5YKG - chains A and C of the 8 polymer chains in the assembly; structure by electron microscopy, 4.57 A resolution (low resolution: residue-level contacts below are approximate; hydrogen-bond / salt-bridge calls are withheld).

== Chain A (and C) ==
Molecule: ATP-sensitive inward rectifier potassium channel 11
Source organism: Mus musculus
Notes: chain C of this document is another copy of the same molecule, construct and numbering; everything in this record applies to it too
UniProtKB: Q61743 (KCJ11_MOUSE); numbering as in UniProt (aligned over 1-390)
Chain sequence (390 residues; each row starts with the number of its first residue):
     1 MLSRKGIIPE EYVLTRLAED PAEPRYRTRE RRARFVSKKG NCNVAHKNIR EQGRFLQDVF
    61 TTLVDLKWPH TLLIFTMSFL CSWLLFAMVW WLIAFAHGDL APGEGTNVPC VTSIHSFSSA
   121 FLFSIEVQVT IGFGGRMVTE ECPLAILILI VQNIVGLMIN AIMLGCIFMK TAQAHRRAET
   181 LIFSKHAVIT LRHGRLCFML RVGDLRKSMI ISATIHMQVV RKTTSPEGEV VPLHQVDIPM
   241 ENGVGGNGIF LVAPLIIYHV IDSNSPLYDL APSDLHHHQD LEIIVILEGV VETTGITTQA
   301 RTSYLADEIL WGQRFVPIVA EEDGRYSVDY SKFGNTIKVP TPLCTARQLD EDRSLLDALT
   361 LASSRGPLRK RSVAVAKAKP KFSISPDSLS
Unresolved in the structure: 1-31, 357-390
Curated features (UniProtKB/Swiss-Prot):
  - motif: T130 to G135 (Selectivity filter)
  - binding site (ATP): N48, R50, Y330
  - binding site (K(+)): T130, F133
  - binding site (a 1,2-diacyl-sn-glycero-3-phospho-(1D-myo-inositol-4,5-bisphosphate)): R176
  - site: N160 (Role in the control of polyamine-mediated channel gating and in the blocking by intracellular magnesium)
  - modified residue: T341 (Phosphothreonine), S385 (Phosphoserine)
Disulfide bonds: C110-C142
Residues lining bound ligands:
  - ATP-gamma-S (AGS; phosphothiophosphoric acid-adenylate ester), molecule 1: N48, I49, R50
  - ATP-gamma-S (AGS), molecule 2: I182, F183, S184, K185, L205, Y330, S331, F333, G334

== Chain A / chain C interface ==
Pairs across the interface (82; chain A residue first):
  A33(A) - G324(C)
  A33(A) - R325(C)
  A33(A) - Y326(C)
  R34(A) - Y326(C)
  F35(A) - V252(C)
  C42(A) - V252(C)
  N43(A) - R325(C)
  V44(A) - Y326(C)
  A45(A) - R325(C)
  A45(A) - Y326(C)
  A45(A) - V328(C)
  H46(A) - V252(C)
  H46(A) - V328(C)
  H46(A) - Y330(C)
  K47(A) - S327(C)
  K47(A) - V328(C)
  K47(A) - Y330(C)
  N48(A) - D329(C)
  N48(A) - Y330(C)
  N48(A) - S331(C)
  D58(A) - R176(C)
  F60(A) - W68(C)
  T61(A) - T171(C)
  F123(A) - F133(C)
  V127(A) - I131(C)
  T130(A) - T130(C)
  T130(A) - I131(C)
  I131(A) - I131(C)
  G132(A) - I131(C)
  G132(A) - G132(C)
  G134(A) - F133(C)
  R136(A) - F133(C)
  M137(A) - F133(C)
  M137(A) - G135(C)
  M137(A) - R136(C)
  V138(A) - L122(C)
  V138(A) - F133(C)
  V138(A) - R136(C)
  T139(A) - L122(C)
  E140(A) - S118(C)
  E140(A) - S119(C)
  I146(A) - L122(C)
  L149(A) - I125(C)
  I150(A) - W83(C)
  I150(A) - F121(C)
  I150(A) - I125(C)
  N153(A) - V129(C)
  I154(A) - F79(C)
  L157(A) - F79(C)
  L157(A) - N160(C)
  L157(A) - M163(C)
  M158(A) - F75(C)
  M158(A) - M163(C)
  A161(A) - I167(C)
  I162(A) - I167(C)
  I162(A) - T171(C)
  L164(A) - L164(C)
  G165(A) - F168(C)
  F168(A) - F168(C)
  M169(A) - F168(C)
  M169(A) - T171(C)
  M169(A) - A172(C)
  Q218(A) - F250(C)
  P226(A) - H193(C)
  E227(A) - L191(C)
  E227(A) - R314(C)
  E229(A) - M199(C)
  E229(A) - R314(C)
  V230(A) - P317(C)
  P232(A) - P317(C)
  P232(A) - V319(C)
  Q235(A) - F250(C)
  Q235(A) - V252(C)
  D237(A) - G243(C)
  P239(A) - V244(C)
  I286(A) - F250(C)
  I296(A) - E292(C)
  I296(A) - T293(C)
  T297(A) - I211(C)
  T297(A) - V290(C)
  Q299(A) - F250(C)
  R301(A) - M209(C)
Other interface residues (no listed pair), chain A (57 interface residues in all): I49, R54, F133, L233, I284, E288
Other interface residues (no listed pair), chain C (56 interface residues in all): T76, G134, L205, R206, S212, G245, G295, E321, E322

== In short ==
The interface between chain A and chain C involves 57 residues on one side and 56 on the other. Ligands of
chain A: ATP-gamma-S. UniProt lists 3 ATP-binding residues, K+-binding residues T130(A) and F133(A) and
residue binding 1,2-diacyl-sn-glycero-3-phospho-(1D-myo-inositol-4,5-bisphosphate) R176(A) on chain A.
Chain A and chain C are both ATP-sensitive inward rectifier potassium channel 11 (Mus musculus); the
structure, Structure of pancreatic ATP-sensitive potassium channel bound with glibenclamide and ATPgammaS
(Class2 at 4.57A), was determined by electron microscopy (same publication as 5YKE, 5YKF, 5YW8, 5YW9, 5YWA,
5YWB and 5YWC).
